PDB entry 1YI8 | X-ray diffraction, 2.10 A resolution | chains B and C

# Chain B (and C)
Protein: tryptophanyl-tRNA synthetase
Source organism: Deinococcus radiodurans
Notes: fragment: Enzyme; chain C of this document is another copy of the same molecule, construct and numbering; everything in this record applies to it too
UniProt: Q9RVD6 (SYW2_DEIRA); residues 21-351 here = UniProt positions 21-351
Amino-acid sequence (351 residues; each row starts with the number of its first residue):
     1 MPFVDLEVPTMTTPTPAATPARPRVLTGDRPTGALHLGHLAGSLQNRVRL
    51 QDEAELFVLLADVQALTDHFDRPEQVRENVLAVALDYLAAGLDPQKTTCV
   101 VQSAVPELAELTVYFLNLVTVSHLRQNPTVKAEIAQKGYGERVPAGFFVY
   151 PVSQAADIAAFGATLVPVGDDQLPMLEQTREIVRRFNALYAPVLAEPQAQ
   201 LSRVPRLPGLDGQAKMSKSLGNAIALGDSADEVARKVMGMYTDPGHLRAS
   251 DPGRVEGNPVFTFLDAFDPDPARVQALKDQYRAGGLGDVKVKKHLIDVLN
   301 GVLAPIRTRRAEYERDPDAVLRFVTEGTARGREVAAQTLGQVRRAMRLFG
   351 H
Disordered / not traced: 1-20
UniProt features mapped onto this chain:
  - motif: Pro-31 to His-39 ('HIGH' region), Lys-215 to Ser-219 ('KMSKS' region)
  - binding site (ATP): Lys-218

# How chain B and chain C interact
Pairs across the interface (65; chain B residue first):
  Val-63(B) / Val-113(C)  hydrophobic
  Leu-66(B) / Asn-117(C)
  Thr-67(B) / Asn-117(C)
  Phe-70(B) / Asn-117(C)
  Phe-70(B) / Arg-185(C)
  Phe-70(B) / Leu-189(C)
  Phe-70(B) / Tyr-190(C)  hydrogen bond (backbone-side chain)
  Pro-73(B) / Met-346(C)
  Glu-74(B) / Arg-347(C)  salt bridge
  Arg-77(B) / Arg-347(C)  hydrogen bond (side chain-backbone)
  Arg-77(B) / Leu-348(C)  hydrogen bond (side chain-backbone)
  Arg-77(B) / Phe-349(C)
  Arg-77(B) / Gly-350(C)
  Arg-77(B) / His-351(C)  hydrogen bond (side chain-backbone)
  Val-80(B) / Phe-349(C)  hydrophobic
  Leu-81(B) / Phe-349(C)  hydrophobic
  Ala-109(B) / Glu-110(C)
  Ala-109(B) / Val-113(C)  hydrophobic
  Glu-110(B) / Pro-106(C)
  Glu-110(B) / Ala-109(C)
  Val-113(B) / Val-63(C)  hydrophobic
  Val-113(B) / Ala-109(C)  hydrophobic
  Val-113(B) / Thr-112(C)
  Leu-116(B) / Ala-145(C)  hydrogen bond (backbone-backbone)
  Leu-116(B) / Gly-146(C)  hydrogen bond (backbone-backbone)
  Asn-117(B) / Leu-66(C)
  Asn-117(B) / Thr-67(C)
  Asn-117(B) / Phe-70(C)
  Asn-117(B) / Gly-146(C)
  Val-119(B) / Pro-144(C)
  Val-119(B) / Ala-145(C)  hydrogen bond (backbone-backbone)
  Thr-120(B) / Arg-142(C)
  Thr-120(B) / Val-143(C)
  Val-121(B) / Val-143(C)  hydrogen bond (backbone-backbone)
  Val-121(B) / Phe-148(C)  hydrophobic
  Ser-122(B) / Glu-141(C)  hydrogen bond (side chain-backbone)
  Leu-124(B) / Ala-145(C)  hydrophobic
  Arg-125(B) / Val-121(C)
  Glu-141(B) / Thr-120(C)  hydrogen bond (backbone-side chain)
  Glu-141(B) / Val-121(C)
  Glu-141(B) / Ser-122(C)  hydrogen bond (backbone-backbone)
  Glu-141(B) / Arg-125(C)
  Arg-142(B) / Thr-120(C)
  Val-143(B) / Thr-120(C)  hydrogen bond (backbone-side chain)
  Val-143(B) / Val-121(C)  hydrogen bond (backbone-backbone)
  Pro-144(B) / Val-119(C)
  Ala-145(B) / Leu-116(C)  hydrogen bond (backbone-backbone)
  Ala-145(B) / Val-119(C)  hydrogen bond (backbone-backbone)
  Ala-145(B) / Leu-124(C)  hydrophobic
  Gly-146(B) / Leu-116(C)  hydrogen bond (backbone-backbone)
  Gly-146(B) / Asn-117(C)
  Phe-148(B) / Val-121(C)  hydrophobic
  Arg-185(B) / Phe-70(C)
  Leu-189(B) / Phe-70(C)
  Leu-189(B) / Asp-71(C)
  Tyr-190(B) / Phe-70(C)  hydrogen bond (side chain-backbone)
  Tyr-190(B) / Pro-73(C)  hydrophobic
  Val-324(B) / Phe-349(C)  hydrophobic
  Met-346(B) / Pro-73(C)
  Arg-347(B) / Glu-74(C)
  Arg-347(B) / Arg-77(C)
  Leu-348(B) / Leu-66(C)  hydrophobic
  Leu-348(B) / Ser-103(C)
  Phe-349(B) / Val-80(C)  hydrophobic
  Phe-349(B) / Leu-81(C)  hydrophobic
Other interface residues (no listed pair), chain B (44 interface residues in all): Asp-62, Asp-71, Val-101, Ser-103, Pro-106, Tyr-114, Leu-118, Phe-147, Leu-321
Other interface residues (no listed pair), chain C (47 interface residues in all): Asp-62, Val-101, Tyr-114, Phe-147, Val-149, Leu-321, Val-324

# Overview
The interface between chain B and chain C involves 44 residues on one side and 47 on the other, with 17
hydrogen bonds and 1 salt bridge. Polar pairs include Glu-74(B)/Arg-347(C), Phe-70(B)/Tyr-190(C) and
Arg-77(B)/Arg-347(C). From UniProt: ATP-binding residue Lys-218(B) on chain B.
Both chains are tryptophanyl-tRNA synthetase (Deinococcus radiodurans). Entry 1YI8 (Crystal structure of
tryptophanyl trRNA synthetase II from Deinococcus radiodurans in complex with L-Trp) was determined by X-ray
diffraction, deposited together with 1YIA.
